Entry 6J4Z (electron microscopy, 4.10 A resolution (low resolution: residue-level contacts below are approximate; hydrogen-bond / salt-bridge calls are withheld)); this record covers chains B and T of the 27 polymer chains in the assembly.

# Chain B
Name: DNA-directed RNA polymerase subunit beta
Source organism: Komagataella phaffii (strain GS115 / ATCC 20864)
Notes: EC 2.7.7.6
UniProt: C4QZQ7 (C4QZQ7_KOMPG); residues 1-1227 here = UniProt positions 1-1227
Sequence (1227 residues; each row starts with the number of its first residue):
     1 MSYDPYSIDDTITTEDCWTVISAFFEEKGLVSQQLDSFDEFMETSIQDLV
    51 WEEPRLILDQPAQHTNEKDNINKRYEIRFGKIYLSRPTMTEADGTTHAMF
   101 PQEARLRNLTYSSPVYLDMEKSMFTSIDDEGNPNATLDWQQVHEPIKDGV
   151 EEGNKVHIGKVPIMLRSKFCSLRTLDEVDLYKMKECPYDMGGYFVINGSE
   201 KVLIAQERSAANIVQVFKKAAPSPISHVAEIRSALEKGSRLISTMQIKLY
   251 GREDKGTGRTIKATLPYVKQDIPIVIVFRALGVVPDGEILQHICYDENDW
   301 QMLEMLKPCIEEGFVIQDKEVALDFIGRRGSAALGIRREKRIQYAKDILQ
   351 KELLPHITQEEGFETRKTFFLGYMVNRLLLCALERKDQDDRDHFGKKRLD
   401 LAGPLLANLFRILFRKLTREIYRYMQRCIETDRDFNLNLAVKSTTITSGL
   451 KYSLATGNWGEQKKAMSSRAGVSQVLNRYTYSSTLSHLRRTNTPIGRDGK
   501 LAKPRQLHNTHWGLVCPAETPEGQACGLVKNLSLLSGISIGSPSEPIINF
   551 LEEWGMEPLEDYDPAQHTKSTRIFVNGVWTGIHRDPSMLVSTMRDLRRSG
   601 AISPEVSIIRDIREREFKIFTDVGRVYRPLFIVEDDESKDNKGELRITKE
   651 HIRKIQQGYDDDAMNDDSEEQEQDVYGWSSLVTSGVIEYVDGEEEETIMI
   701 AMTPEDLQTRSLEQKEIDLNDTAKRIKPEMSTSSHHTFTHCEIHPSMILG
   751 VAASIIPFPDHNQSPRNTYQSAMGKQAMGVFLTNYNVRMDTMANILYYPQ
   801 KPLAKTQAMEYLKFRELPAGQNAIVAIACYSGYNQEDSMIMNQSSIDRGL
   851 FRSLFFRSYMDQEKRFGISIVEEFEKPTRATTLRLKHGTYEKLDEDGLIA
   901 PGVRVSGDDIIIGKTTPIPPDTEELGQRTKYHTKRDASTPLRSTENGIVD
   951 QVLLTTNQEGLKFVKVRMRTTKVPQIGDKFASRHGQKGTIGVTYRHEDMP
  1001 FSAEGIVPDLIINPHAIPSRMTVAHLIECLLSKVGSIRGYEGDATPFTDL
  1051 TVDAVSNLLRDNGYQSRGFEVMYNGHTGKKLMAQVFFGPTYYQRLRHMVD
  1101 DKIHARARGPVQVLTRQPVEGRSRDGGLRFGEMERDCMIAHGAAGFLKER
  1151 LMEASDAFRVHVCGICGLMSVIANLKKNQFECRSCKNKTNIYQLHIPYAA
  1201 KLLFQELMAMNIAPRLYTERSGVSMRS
Not modelled in the structure: 1-8, 65-68, 129-152, 663-674, 712-718, 921-930, 1223-1227
Metal / ion sites: Zn2+: Cys1163, Cys1166, Cys1182, Cys1185

# Chain T
Molecule: 198-nt DNA strand
Sequence (198 nucleotides; row label = number of the first residue in the row; numbers below 1 keep their minus sign (DA-72 is residue -72)):
   -72 ATCAGAATCCCGGTGCCGAGGCCGCTCAATTGGTCGTAGACAGCTCTAGC
   -22 ACCGCTTAAACGCACGTACGCGCTGTCCCCCGCGTTTTAACCGCCAAGGG
    28 GATTACACCCAAGACACCAGGCACGAGACAGAAAAAAACAACGAAAACGG
    78 CCACCACCCAAACACACCAAACACAAGAGCTAATTGACTGACGTAAGC
Not modelled in the structure: 56-125

# Chain B / chain T interface
Contacting residue pairs (18):
  Ser199(B) with DA41(T)
  Lys201(B) with DG40(T)
  Gln462(B) with DC44(T)
  Val475(B) with DG40(T)
  Asp498(B) with DA32(T)
  Lys500(B) with DA32(T)
  Gln524(B) with DC33(T)
  Thr791(B) with DG40(T)
  Met792(B) with DA39(T)
  Arg857(B) with DA39(T)
  Arg942(B) with DA38(T); DA39(T)
  Gly1121(B) with DC37(T)
  Arg1122(B) with DC37(T); DA38(T)
  Arg1129(B) with DC35(T); DC36(T)
  Met1133(B) with DA34(T)
Other interface residues (no listed pair), chain B (20 interface residues in all): Asn197, Arg427, Ser1123, Leu1128, Gly1131
Other interface residues (no listed pair), chain T (12 interface residues in all): DA46

# Summary
20 residues of chain B face 12 of chain T across their interface. Cys1163(B), Cys1166(B), Cys1182(B) and
Cys1185(B) coordinate Zn2+.
Here chain B is DNA-directed RNA polymerase subunit beta (Komagataella phaffii (strain GS115 / ATCC 20864))
and chain T is a 198-nt DNA strand. Entry 6J4Z (RNA polymerase II elongation complex bound with Spt4/5 and
foreign DNA, stalled at SHL(-1) of the ...) was determined by electron microscopy together with 6IR9, 6J4W,
6J4X, 6J4Y, 6J50 and 6J51 from the same study.
